Entry 8XX7 (electron microscopy, 3.32 A resolution); this record covers chains D and B of the 10 polymer chains in the assembly.

[Chain D (and B)]
Name: C-X-C motif chemokine 5
Source organism: Homo sapiens
Notes: chain B of this document is another copy of the same molecule, construct and numbering; everything in this record applies to it too
UniProtKB: P42830 (CXCL5_HUMAN); residues 1-78 here correspond to UniProt positions 37-114 (UniProt number = residue number + 36)
Sequence (78 residues; each row starts with the number of its first residue):
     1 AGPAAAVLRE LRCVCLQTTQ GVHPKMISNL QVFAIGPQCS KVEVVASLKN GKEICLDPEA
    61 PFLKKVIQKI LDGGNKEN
Disordered / not traced: 1-9, 75-78
Disulfides: Cys13-Cys39, Cys15-Cys55
UniProt features mapped onto this chain:
  - site: Leu8, Arg9 (Cleavage)

[How chain D and chain B interact]
Contacting residue pairs (23; chain D residue first):
  Ser28(D) with Val32(B); Phe33(B); Ala34(B), hydrogen bond (backbone-backbone)
  Asn29(D) with Val32(B); Phe33(B)
  Leu30(D) with Leu30(B); Gln31(B); Val32(B), hydrogen bond (backbone-backbone)
  Gln31(D) with Leu30(B)
  Val32(D) with Ser28(B); Asn29(B); Leu30(B), hydrogen bond (backbone-backbone)
  Phe33(D) with Ser28(B); Asn29(B)
  Ala34(D) with Ser28(B), hydrogen bond (backbone-backbone); Ile70(B), hydrophobic
  Val42(D) with Ile70(B); Leu71(B), hydrophobic
  Leu63(D) with Leu71(B), hydrophobic
  Ile70(D) with Ala34(B), hydrophobic; Val42(B)
  Leu71(D) with Val42(B), hydrophobic; Leu63(B), hydrophobic
Other interface residues (no listed pair), chain D (16 interface residues in all): Ile35, Val44, Ile67, Gly73, Gly74
Other interface residues (no listed pair), chain B (16 interface residues in all): Ile35, Val44, Ile67, Gly73, Gly74

[Summary]
Chain D and chain B each contribute 16 residues to their interface; the contacts include 4 hydrogen bonds.
Backbone hydrogen bonds pair Ser28(D)-Ala34(B) and Leu30(D)-Val32(B).
Both chains are C-X-C motif chemokine 5 (Homo sapiens). Entry 8XX7 (Structure of CXCR2 bound to CXCL5
(CXCR2-CXCL5-Go Full map)) was determined by electron microscopy (same publication as 8XVU, 8XWA, 8XWF, 8XWM,
8XWN, 8XWS and 6 further entries).
